Entry 7VWY (electron microscopy, 4.57 A resolution (low resolution: residue-level contacts below are approximate; hydrogen-bond / salt-bridge calls are withheld)); this record covers chains C and 1 of the 9 polymer chains in the assembly.

Chain C:
Molecule: DNA-directed RNA polymerase subunit beta
Organism: Escherichia coli K-12
Notes: EC 2.7.7.6
UniProtKB: P0A8V2 (RPOB_ECOLI); residue numbers follow UniProt; this construct covers 1-1342
Sequence (1342 residues; each row starts with the number of its first residue):
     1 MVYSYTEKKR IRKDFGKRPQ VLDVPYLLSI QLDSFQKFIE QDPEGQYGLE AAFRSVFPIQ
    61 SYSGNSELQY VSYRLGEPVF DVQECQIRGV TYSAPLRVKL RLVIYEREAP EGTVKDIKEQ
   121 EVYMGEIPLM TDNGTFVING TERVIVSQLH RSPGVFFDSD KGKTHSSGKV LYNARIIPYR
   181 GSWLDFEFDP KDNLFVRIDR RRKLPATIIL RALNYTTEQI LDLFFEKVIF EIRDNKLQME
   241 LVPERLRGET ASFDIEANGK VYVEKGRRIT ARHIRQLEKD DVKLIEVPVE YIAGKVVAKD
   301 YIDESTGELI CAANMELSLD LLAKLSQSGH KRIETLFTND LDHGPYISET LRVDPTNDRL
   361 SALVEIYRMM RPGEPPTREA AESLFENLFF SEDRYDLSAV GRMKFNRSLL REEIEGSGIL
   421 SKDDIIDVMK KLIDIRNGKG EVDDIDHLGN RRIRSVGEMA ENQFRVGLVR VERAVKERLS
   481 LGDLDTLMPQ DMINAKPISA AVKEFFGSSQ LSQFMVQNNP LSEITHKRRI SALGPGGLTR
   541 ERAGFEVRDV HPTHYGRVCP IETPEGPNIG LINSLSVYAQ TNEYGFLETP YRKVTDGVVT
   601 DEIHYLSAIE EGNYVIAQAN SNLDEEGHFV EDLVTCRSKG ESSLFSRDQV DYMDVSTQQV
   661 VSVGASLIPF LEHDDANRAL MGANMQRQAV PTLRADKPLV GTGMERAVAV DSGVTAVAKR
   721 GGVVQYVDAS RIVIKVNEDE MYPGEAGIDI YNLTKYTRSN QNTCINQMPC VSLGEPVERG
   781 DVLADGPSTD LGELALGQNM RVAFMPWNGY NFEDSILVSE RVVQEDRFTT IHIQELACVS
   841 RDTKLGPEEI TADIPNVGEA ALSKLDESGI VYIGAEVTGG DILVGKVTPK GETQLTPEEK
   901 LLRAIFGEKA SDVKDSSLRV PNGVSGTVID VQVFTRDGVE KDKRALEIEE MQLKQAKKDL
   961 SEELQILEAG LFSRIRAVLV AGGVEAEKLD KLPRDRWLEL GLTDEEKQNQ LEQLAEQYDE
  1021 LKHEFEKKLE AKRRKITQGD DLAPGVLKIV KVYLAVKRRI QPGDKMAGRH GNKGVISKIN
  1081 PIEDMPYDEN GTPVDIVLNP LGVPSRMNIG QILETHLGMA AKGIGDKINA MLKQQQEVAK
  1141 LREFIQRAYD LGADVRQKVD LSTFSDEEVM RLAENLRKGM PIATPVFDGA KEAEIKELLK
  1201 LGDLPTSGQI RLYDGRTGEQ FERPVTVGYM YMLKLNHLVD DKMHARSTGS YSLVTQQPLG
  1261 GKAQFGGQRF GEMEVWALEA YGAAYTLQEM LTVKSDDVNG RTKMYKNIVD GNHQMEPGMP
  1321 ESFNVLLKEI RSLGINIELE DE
Not modelled in the structure: 1-2
Construct notes: engineered mutation Val516 (Asp in P0A8V2)
Swiss-Prot annotation at these positions:
  - modified residue (N6-acetyllysine): Lys1022, Lys1200
  - mutagenesis: Ile561 (I561S: Resistant to antibiotics salinamide A and B), Ile569 (I569S: Resistant to antibiotics salinamide A and B), Ala665 (A665E: Resistant to antibiotics salinamide A and B), Asp675 (D675A/G: Resistant to antibiotics salinamide A and B), Asn677 (N677H/K: Resistant to antibiotics salinamide A and B), Leu680 (L680M: Resistant to antibiotics salinamide A and B), Glu813 (E813K: Disrupts the enzyme's active center)

Chain 1:
Molecule: micF promoter DNA scaffold forward strand
Sequence (70 nucleotides; numbered 20 to 89; the number before each row is that of its first residue):
    20 GTATTTGACA GCACTGAATG TCAAAACAAA ACCTTCACTC GCAACTATAA TGGGAGCTGT
    80 CACGGATGCA
Not modelled in the structure: 20-24

How chain C and chain 1 interact:
Contacting residue pairs (10; chain C residue first):
  Arg151(C) - DT79(1)
  Arg175(C) - DT79(1)
  Trp183(C) - DG78(1)
  Trp183(C) - DT79(1)
  Asp185(C) - DT79(1)
  Asp199(C) - DG78(1)
  Arg200(C) - DT79(1)
  Arg371(C) - DG73(1)
  Glu541(C) - DC80(1)
  Arg542(C) - DC80(1)
Other interface residues (no listed pair), chain C (12 interface residues in all): Gly181, Pro375, Leu538
Other interface residues (no listed pair), chain 1 (5 interface residues in all): DG71

Summary:
12 residues of chain C and 5 residues of chain 1 are in contact. From UniProt: 7 mutagenesis sites on chain C.
Chain C is DNA-directed RNA polymerase subunit beta (Escherichia coli K-12) and chain 1 is micF promoter DNA
scaffold forward strand; the structure, Cryo-EM structure of Rob-dependent transcription activation complex in
a unique conformation, was determined by electron microscopy together with 7VWZ from the same study.
